5DS5 - chains D and E of the 8 polymer chains in the assembly; structure by X-ray diffraction, 2.95 A resolution.

Chain D:
Protein: CRISPR-associated endonuclease Cas1
Source organism: Escherichia coli (strain K12)
Notes: EC 3.1.-.-
UniProt: Q46896 (CAS1_ECOLI); numbering as in UniProt (aligned over 1-305)
Amino-acid sequence (306 residues; each row starts with the number of its first residue; numbering starts at 0):
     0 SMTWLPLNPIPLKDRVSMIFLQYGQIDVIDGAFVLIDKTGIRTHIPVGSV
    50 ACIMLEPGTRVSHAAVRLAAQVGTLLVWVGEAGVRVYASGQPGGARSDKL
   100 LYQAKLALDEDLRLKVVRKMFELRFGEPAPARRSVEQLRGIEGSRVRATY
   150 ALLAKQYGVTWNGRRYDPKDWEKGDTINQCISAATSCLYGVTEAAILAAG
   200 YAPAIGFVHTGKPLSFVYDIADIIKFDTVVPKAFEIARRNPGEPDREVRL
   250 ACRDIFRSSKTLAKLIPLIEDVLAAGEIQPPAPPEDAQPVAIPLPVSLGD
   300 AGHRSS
Disordered / not traced: 0-2, 171-172, 280-305
Construct notes: expression tag (0)
UniProt features mapped onto this chain:
  - binding site (Mg(2+)): Glu141, His208, Asp221
  - mutagenesis: Tyr22 (Y22A: Slightly decreased spacer acquisition in vivo; Y22F: Nearly wild-type spacer acquisition in vivo), Arg41 (R41E: Dramatically decreased spacer acquisition in vivo), Arg59 (R59A: Loss of spacer acquisition in vivo, decreased protospacer binding; R59D: Dramatically decreased spacer acquisition in vitro, 250-fold decreased affinity for protospacer DNA), Arg66 (R66D: Dramatically decreased spacer acquisition in vitro, 250-fold decreased affinity for protospacer DNA; R66E: Dramatically decreased spacer acquisition in vivo), Arg84 (R84A: Decreased spacer acquisition in vivo; R84E: Dramatically decreased spacer acquisition in vivo), Glu141 (E141A: No cleavage of any substrates, no restoration of UV or mitomycin C (MMC) resistance. Loss of spacer acquisition in vivo), Tyr149 (Y149A: No effect on in vitro protospacer integration), Tyr165 (Y165A: No effect on in vitro protospacer integration. Alone significantly decreased protospacer acquisition in vivo ...), Trp170 (W170A: Alone significantly decreased protospacer acquisition in vivo. Decreased protospacer binding; in association with A-170), Thr184 (T184A: No cleavage of any substrates), Tyr188 (Y188A: Partial inhibition of cleavage. No effect on in vitro protospacer integration. Significantly decreased protospacer acquisition in vivo), His208 (H208A: No cleavage of any substrates, no restoration of UV or MMC resistance. Loss of spacer acquisition in vivo), 13 further mutagenesis entries in UniProt
From the paper describing this entry:
  - mutagenesis - R59D, R66D: decreased binding to 5 nt overhang protospacer
  - mutagenesis - R59D, R66D: decreased catalytic activity on protospacer substrates
  - mutagenesis - Y22A: decreased catalytic activity on splayed ends

Chain E:
Protein: CRISPR-associated endoribonuclease Cas2
Source organism: Escherichia coli (strain K12)
Notes: EC 3.1.-.-
UniProt: P45956 (CAS2_ECOLI); numbering as in UniProt (aligned over 1-94)
Amino-acid sequence (104 residues; numbered 0 to 103; the number before each row is that of its first residue; numbering starts at 0):
     0 MMSMLVVVTENVPPRLRGRLAIWLLEVRAGVYVGDVSAKIREMIWEQIAG
    50 LAEEGNVVMAWATNTETGFEFQTFGLNRRTPVDLDGLRLVSFLPVGSSEN
   100 LYFQ
Disordered / not traced: 0, 95-103
Construct notes: initiating methionine (0); expression tag (95-103)
UniProt features mapped onto this chain:
  - mutagenesis: Glu9 (E9A/R: No effect on spacer acquisition, Cas1-Cas2 complex formation or CRISPR DNA-binding by complex), Asn10 (N10A: No effect on spacer acquisition), Arg14 to Arg16 (No in vivspacer acquisition, significantly decreased protospacer binding), Arg14 (R14A: Slight decrease in spacer acquisition), Arg16 (R16A: Slight decrease in spacer acquisition; R16E: Dramatically decreased spacer acquisition in vivo), Arg18 (R18A: Very little spacer acquisition), Arg27 (R27A: Slight decrease in spacer acquisition), Lys38 to Arg40 (Very little in vivo spacer acquisition), Glu65 (E65A: No effect on spacer acquisition; E65R: Slight decrease in spacer acquisition, Cas1-Cas2 complex formation or CRISPR DNA-binding by complex. Loss of spacer acquisition; when associated with R-84), Arg77 to Arg78 (No spacer acquisition, significantly decreased protospacer binding), Arg77 (R77E: No change in spacer acquisition in vivo), Arg78 (R78E: Dramatically decreased spacer acquisition in vivo), 2 further mutagenesis entries in UniProt

How chain D and chain E interact:
Pairs across the interface - 29 pairs, chain D then chain E:
  Val15(D) with Glu65(E); Leu86(E), hydrophobic
  Ser16(D) with Glu65(E), hydrogen bond
  Ile18(D) with Leu83(E), hydrophobic; Leu86(E), hydrophobic
  Phe19(D) with Leu83(E); Asp84(E)
  Leu20(D) with Leu83(E), hydrophobic
  Thr38(D) with Pro93(E)
  Gly39(D) with Pro93(E)
  Ile40(D) with Phe91(E); Pro93(E)
  Arg41(D) with Ser90(E); Phe91(E), hydrogen bond (backbone-backbone)
  Thr42(D) with Ser90(E), hydrogen bond
  His43(D) with Leu88(E)
  Ile44(D) with Leu88(E), hydrophobic
  Arg245(D) with Asp82(E), salt bridge; Asp84(E)
  Arg248(D) with Asp84(E), salt bridge
  Leu249(D) with Asp84(E); Gly85(E)
  Arg252(D) with Glu65(E); Leu83(E), hydrogen bond (side chain-backbone); Asp84(E), hydrogen bond (side chain-backbone); Leu86(E)
  Arg256(D) with Asn63(E), hydrogen bond (side chain-backbone); Thr64(E); Glu65(E)
Interface residues without a listed pair, chain D (20 interface residues in all): Met17, Pro45, Glu55
Interface residues without a listed pair, chain E (13 interface residues in all): Val89

In short:
20 residues of chain D and 13 residues of chain E are in contact, with 6 hydrogen bonds and 2 salt bridges.
Polar pairs include Arg245(D)-Asp82(E), Arg248(D)-Asp84(E) and Ser16(D)-Glu65(E). From the paper: R59D and
R66D of chain D reduce binding to 5 nt overhang protospacer; R59D and R66D of chain D reduce catalytic
activity on protospacer substrates.
Chain D is CRISPR-associated endonuclease Cas1 and chain E is CRISPR-associated endoribonuclease Cas2, both
from Escherichia coli (strain K12); the structure, Crystal structure the Escherichia coli Cas1-Cas2 complex
bound to protospacer DNA and Mg, was determined by X-ray diffraction together with 5DS4 and 5DS6 from the same
study.
